Entry 5O61 (electron microscopy, 3.31 A resolution); this record covers chains A and C of the 57 polymer chains in the assembly.

== Chain A ==
Molecule: 23S rRNA
From: Mycobacterium smegmatis str. MC2 155
Sequence (3120 nucleotides; row label = number of the first residue in the row):
     1 UAAGUGUUUA AGGGCGCAUG GUGGAUGCCU UGGCACUGGG AGCCGAUGAA GGACGUAGGA
    61 GGCUGCGAUA AGCCUCGGGG AGCUGUCAAC CGAGCGUUGA UCCGAGGAUG UCCGAAUGGG
   121 GAAACCCGGC ACGAGUGAUG UCGUGUCACC AGGCGCUGAA UAUAUAGGCG UCUGGGGGGA
   181 ACGCGGGGAA GUGAAACAUC UCAGUACCCG UAGGAAGAGA AAACAAAAUG UGAUUCCGUG
   241 AGUAGUGGCG AGCGAAAGCG GAGGAUGGCU AAACCGUAUG CAUGUGAUAC CGGGUAGGGG
   301 UUGUGUGUGC GGGGUUGUGG GACCUAUCUU UCCGGCUCUA CCUGGCUGGA GGGCAGUGAG
   361 AAAAUGUUGU GGUUAGCGGA AAUGGCUUGG GAUGGCCUGC CGUAGACGGU GAGAGCCCGG
   421 UACGUGAAAA CCCGACGUCU GUCUUGAUGG UGUUCCCGAG UAGCAGCGGG CCCGUGGAAU
   481 CUGCUGUGAA UCUGCCGGGA CCACCCGGUA AGCCUGAAUA CUUCCCAGUG ACCGAUAGCG
   541 GAUUAGUACC GUGAGGGAAU GGUGAAAAGU ACCCCGGGAG GGGAGUGAAA GAGUACCUGA
   601 AACCGUGCGC UUACAAUCCG UCAGAGCCCU CGACGUGUCG UGGGGUGAUG GCGUGCCUUU
   661 UGAAGAAUGA GCCUGCGAGU CAGGGACAUG UCGCGAGGUU AACCCGGGUG GGGUAGCCGC
   721 AGCGAAAGCG AGUCUGAAUA GGGCGUAUCC ACACAAGAGU GUGUGGUGUA GUGGUGUGUU
   781 CUGGACCCGA AGCGGAGUGA UCUACCCAUG GCCAGGGUGA AGCGCGGGUA AGACCGCGUG
   841 GAGGCCCGAA CCCACUUAGG UUGAAGACUG AGGGGAUGAG CUGUGGGUAG GGGUGAAAGG
   901 CCAAUCAAAC UCCGUGAUAG CUGGUUCUCC CCGAAAUGCA UUUAGGUGCA GCGUCGCAUG
   961 UUUCUUGCCG GAGGUAGAGC UACUGGAUGG CCGAUGGGCC CCACAGGGUU ACUGACGUCA
  1021 GCCAAACUCC GAAUGCCGGU AAGUCCAAGA GUGCGGCAGU GAGACGGCGG GGGAUAAGCU
  1081 CCGUGCGUCG AGAGGGAAAC AGCCCAGAUC GCCGGCUAAG GCCCCUAAGC GUGUGCUAAG
  1141 UGGAAAAGGA UGUGCAGUCG CGAAGACAAC CAGGAGGUUG GCUUAGAAGC AGCCACCCUU
  1201 GAAAGAGUGC GUAAUAGCUC ACUGGUCAAG UGAUUGUGCG CCGAUAAUGU AGCGGGGCUC
  1261 AAGCACACCG CCGAAGCCGC GGCAGCCAAC GUGUUGGCUG GGUAGGGGAG CGUCCUGCAU
  1321 CCGGUGAAGC CGCCGAGUGA UCGAGUGGUG GAGGGUGUGG GAGUGAGAAU GCAGGCAUGA
  1381 GUAGCGAUUA GGCAAGUGAG AACCUUGCCC GCCGAAAGAC CAAGGGUUCC UGGGCCAGGC
  1441 CAGUCCGCCC AGGGUGAGUC GGGACCUAAG GCGAGGCCGA CAGGCGUAGU CGAUGGACAA
  1501 CGGGUUGAUA UUCCCGUACC CGUGUAUGUG CGUCCAUGAU GAAUCAGCGG UACUAACCAU
  1561 CCAAAACCAC CGUGACCGCA CCUUUCGGGG UGUGGCGUUG GUGGGGCUGC AUGGGACCUU
  1621 CGUUGGUAGU AGUCAAGCGA UGGGGUGACG CAGGAAGGUA GCCGUACCGG UCAGUGGUAA
  1681 UACCGGGGUA AGCCUGUAGG GAGUCAGAUA GGUAAAUCCG UCUGGCAUAU AUCCUGAGAG
  1741 GUGAUGCAUA GCCGAGUGAG GCGAAUUCGG UGAUCCUAUG CUGCCGAGAA AAGCCUCUAG
  1801 CGAGGACAUA CACGGCCCGU ACCCCAAACC AACACAGGUG GUCAGGUAGA GAAUACUAAG
  1861 GCGUACGAGU GAACUAUGGU UAAGGAACUC GGCAAAAUGC CCCCGUAACU UCGGGAGAAG
  1921 GGGGACCCAC AUGGCGUGUA AGCCUUUACG GCCCAAGCGU GAGUGGGUGG CACAAACCAG
  1981 UGAGAAGCGA CUGUUUACUA AAAACACAGG UCCGUGCGAA GUCGCAAGAC GAUGUAUACG
  2041 GACUGACGCC UGCCCGGUGC UGGAAGGUUA AGAGGACCCG UUAACUCCCU UUGGGGGUGA
  2101 AGCGGAGAAU UUAAGCCCCA GUAAACGGCG GUGGUAACUA UAACCAUCCU AAGGUAGCGA
  2161 AAUUCCUUGU CGGGUAAGUU CCGACCUGCA CGAAUGGCGU AACGACUUCU CAACUGUCUC
  2221 AACCAUAGAC UCGGCGAAAU UGCACUACGA GUAAAGAUGC UCGUUACGCG CGGCAGGACG
  2281 AAAAGACCCC GGGACCUUCA CUACAACUUG GUAUUGGUGC UCGAUACGGU UUGUGUAGGA
  2341 UAGGUGGGAG ACUGUGAAGC UCACACGCCA GUGUGGGUGG AGUCGUUGUU GAAAUACCAC
  2401 UCUGAUCGUA UUGGGCCUCU AACCUCGGAC CGUAUAUCCG GUUCAGGGAC AGUGCCUGGU
  2461 GGGUAGUUUA ACUGGGGCGG UUGCCUCCUA AAAUGUAACG GAGGCGCCCA AAGGUUCCCU
  2521 CAACCUGGAC GGCAAUCAGG UGUUGAGUGU AAGUGCACAA GGGAGCUUGA CUGCGAGACG
  2581 GACAUGUCGA GCAGGGACGA AAGUCGGGAC UAGUGAUCCG GCACCUCUGA GUGGAAGGGG
  2641 UGUCGCUCAA CGGAUAAAAG GUACCCCGGG GAUAACAGGC UGAUCUUCCC CAAGAGUCCA
  2701 UAUCGACGGG AUGGUUUGGC ACCUCGAUGU CGGCUCGUCG CAUCCUGGGG CUGGAGCAGG
  2761 UCCCAAGGGU UGGGCUGUUC GCCCAUUAAA GCGGCACGCG AGCUGGGUUU AGAACGUCGU
  2821 GAGACAGUUC GGUCUCUAUC CGCCGCGCGC GUCAGAAGCU UGAGGAAACC UGUCCCUAGU
  2881 ACGAGAGGAC CGGGACGGAC GAACCUCUGG UAUACCAGUU GUCCCACCAG GGGCACGGCU
  2941 GGAUAGCCAC GUUCGGACAG GAUAACCGCU GAAAGCAUCU AAGCGGGAAA CCUCUUCCAA
  3001 GACCAGGCUU CUCACCCUCU AGGAGGGAUA AGGCCCCCCG CAGACCACGG GAUUGAUAGA
  3061 CCAGACCUGG AAGCCUAGUA AUAGGUGCAG GGAACUGGCA CUAACCGGCC GAAAACUUAC
Unresolved in the structure: 1
Metal / ion sites: Mg2+ site 1: U7, A3024; Mg2+ site 2 near G13 (its only coordinating residue here); Mg2+ site 3: C28, G1354; Mg2+ site 4: C43, G214; Mg2+ site 5: G55, G65; Mg2+ site 6 near U69 (its only coordinating residue here); Mg2+ site 7 near U117 (its only coordinating residue here); Mg2+ site 8: G152, U171; Mg2+ site 9: A159, U163; Mg2+ site 10: G191, U2467; Mg2+ site 11: A196, C197; Mg2+ site 12 near G204 (its only coordinating residue here); 240 more Mg2+ sites not listed
Ligand contacts: phenylalanine (PHE): A2286, C2287, U2809, U2810

== Chain C ==
Name: 50S ribosomal protein L2
From: Mycobacterium smegmatis str. MC2 155
UniProtKB: A0QSD4 (RL2_MYCS2); residue numbers follow UniProt; this construct covers 1-278
Sequence (278 residues; each row starts with the number of its first residue):
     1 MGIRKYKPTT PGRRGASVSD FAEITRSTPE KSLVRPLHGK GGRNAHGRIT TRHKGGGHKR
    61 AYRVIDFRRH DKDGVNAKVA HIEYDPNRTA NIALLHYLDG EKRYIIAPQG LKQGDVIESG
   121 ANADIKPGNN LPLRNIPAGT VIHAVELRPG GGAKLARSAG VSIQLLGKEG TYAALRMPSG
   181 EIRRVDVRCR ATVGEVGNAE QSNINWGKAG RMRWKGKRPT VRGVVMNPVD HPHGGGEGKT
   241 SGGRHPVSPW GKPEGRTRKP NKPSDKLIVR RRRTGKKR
Unresolved in the structure: 1, 277-278
Metal / ion sites: Mg2+ site 1: Asp85, Arg88; Mg2+ site 2: Thr220 (shared with A2006(A), C2007(A), G2045(A) of chain A); Mg2+ site 3: His233, Gly242

== How chain A and chain C interact ==
Pairs across the interface (264; chain A residue first):
  C805(A) with Arg43(C), hydrogen bond to the sugar; Arg218(C), phosphate contact
  C806(A) with Lys40(C), sugar contact; Arg43(C), hydrogen bond to the sugar; Arg218(C), salt bridge to the phosphate
  C807(A) with Gly39(C), sugar contact; Gly55(C), phosphate contact; Gly56(C), hydrogen bond to the phosphate
  A808(A) with His38(C), phosphate contact; Gly39(C), phosphate contact
  U809(A) with Lys59(C), salt bridge to the phosphate
  A820(A) with Lys7(C), phosphate contact; Thr9(C), sugar contact
  A821(A) with Arg4(C), sugar contact; Lys7(C), salt bridge to the phosphate
  A842(A) with Arg13(C), hydrogen bond to the sugar
  G843(A) with Thr10(C), phosphate contact; Arg13(C), sugar contact
  G844(A) with Thr10(C), hydrogen bond to the phosphate; Gly12(C), phosphate contact; Arg13(C), phosphate contact; Lys208(C), salt bridge to the phosphate; Ala209(C), hydrogen bond to the base; Gly210(C), hydrogen bond to the base
  A879(A) with Lys208(C), salt bridge to the phosphate; Ala209(C), base contact; Gly210(C), sugar contact; Arg213(C), hydrogen bond to the base; Trp214(C), hydrogen bond to the phosphate
  G887(A) with Arg43(C), base contact
  U888(A) with His46(C), sugar contact; Gly47(C), sugar contact; Arg48(C), hydrogen bond to the phosphate
  A889(A) with Arg48(C), salt bridge to the phosphate
  G890(A) with Arg48(C), salt bridge to the phosphate
  G892(A) with Arg48(C), sugar contact
  G893(A) with Arg48(C), salt bridge to the phosphate
  U894(A) with Arg48(C), phosphate contact; Ile49(C), hydrogen bond to the phosphate
  G895(A) with Ile49(C), phosphate contact; Arg218(C), salt bridge to the phosphate; Asp230(C), hydrogen bond to the base
  A896(A) with Arg213(C), base contact; Arg218(C), salt bridge to the phosphate; Pro219(C), sugar contact; Val221(C), sugar contact
  A897(A) with Val221(C), base contact; Val225(C), sugar contact; Met226(C), base contact; Asp230(C), base contact
  G899(A) with Asn227(C), hydrogen bond to the sugar; Val229(C), base contact
  A1469(A) with His38(C), sugar contact
  G1470(A) with His38(C), salt bridge to the phosphate
  C1485(A) with His46(C), phosphate contact
  G1486(A) with Ala45(C), phosphate contact
  U1646(A) with Lys31(C), phosphate contact
  G1647(A) with Lys31(C), salt bridge to the phosphate
  A1648(A) with Lys31(C), hydrogen bond to the sugar
  G1711(A) with Asp99(C), base contact; Glu101(C), hydrogen bond to the sugar
  G1720(A) with Asp99(C), hydrogen bond to the base; Gly100(C), hydrogen bond to the sugar; Lys102(C), phosphate contact
  U1721(A) with Lys78(C), phosphate contact; Tyr97(C), sugar contact; Leu98(C), hydrogen bond to the sugar; Gly100(C), sugar contact; Lys102(C), salt bridge to the phosphate
  C1722(A) with Lys78(C), salt bridge to the phosphate
  C1785(A) with Arg4(C), salt bridge to the phosphate; Phe21(C), sugar contact
  G1786(A) with Val18(C), phosphate contact; His58(C), sugar contact; Arg211(C), salt bridge to the phosphate; Trp214(C), stacking on the base; Lys215(C), sugar contact
  A1787(A) with Phe21(C), base contact; Ser27(C), base contact; Arg60(C), salt bridge to the phosphate; Arg63(C), sugar contact; Tyr84(C), hydrogen bond to the phosphate; Pro86(C), sugar contact
  G1788(A) with His58(C), sugar contact; Lys59(C), sugar contact; Arg60(C), phosphate contact; Ala61(C), hydrogen bond to the phosphate; Arg63(C), salt bridge to the phosphate; Pro86(C), phosphate contact
  A1789(A) with Pro36(C), sugar contact; Lys59(C), sugar contact
  A1790(A) with Pro36(C), sugar contact
  U1911(A) with Arg14(C), hydrogen bond to the sugar
  C1912(A) with Pro8(C), phosphate contact
  G1913(A) with Pro8(C), base contact; Arg14(C), hydrogen bond to the base
  A1990(A) with Pro11(C), base contact
  C1991(A) with Pro11(C), base contact
  C2005(A) with Arg222(C), salt bridge to the phosphate; Val225(C), sugar contact
  A2006(A) with Pro219(C), phosphate contact; Thr220(C), sugar contact; Val221(C), phosphate contact; Arg222(C), salt bridge to the phosphate
  C2007(A) with Ala209(C), sugar contact; Pro219(C), phosphate contact; Thr220(C), hydrogen bond to the phosphate
  A2008(A) with Asn205(C), hydrogen bond to the sugar; Trp206(C), phosphate contact; Gly207(C), hydrogen bond to the sugar; Lys208(C), sugar contact; Met212(C), sugar contact
  G2009(A) with Asn205(C), hydrogen bond to the phosphate; Trp206(C), hydrogen bond to the phosphate
  C2013(A) with Glu254(C), hydrogen bond to the sugar
  G2014(A) with Gly255(C), sugar contact; Arg256(C), salt bridge to the phosphate; Thr257(C), hydrogen bond to the sugar; Arg271(C), salt bridge to the phosphate; Arg272(C), salt bridge to the phosphate; Thr274(C), phosphate contact
  U2015(A) with Thr257(C), sugar contact; Arg258(C), hydrogen bond to the phosphate; Arg271(C), salt bridge to the phosphate; Arg272(C), salt bridge to the phosphate
  G2016(A) with Leu155(C), base contact; Met177(C), base contact; Pro178(C), base contact; Ser179(C), hydrogen bond to the base; Glu181(C), hydrogen bond to the sugar; Arg183(C), hydrogen bond to the phosphate; Arg258(C), salt bridge to the phosphate; Ile268(C), sugar contact
  C2017(A) with Lys154(C), sugar contact; Arg183(C), salt bridge to the phosphate; Arg258(C), salt bridge to the phosphate; Lys262(C), salt bridge to the phosphate; Ser264(C), hydrogen bond to the phosphate
  G2018(A) with Lys154(C), salt bridge to the phosphate
  A2020(A) with Thr257(C), hydrogen bond to the sugar
  G2021(A) with Thr51(C), hydrogen bond to the base; Thr257(C), phosphate contact
  U2022(A) with Thr50(C), hydrogen bond to the sugar; Trp250(C), sugar contact; Lys252(C), phosphate contact
  C2023(A) with Asn44(C), hydrogen bond to the base; His46(C), hydrogen bond to the sugar; Arg48(C), phosphate contact
  G2024(A) with His46(C), sugar contact
  G2028(A) with His46(C), base contact
  A2029(A) with Asn44(C), sugar contact; Ala45(C), hydrogen bond to the sugar
  C2030(A) with Lys40(C), phosphate contact; Gly42(C), sugar contact; Arg43(C), sugar contact; Asn44(C), sugar contact; Thr50(C), hydrogen bond to the base; Thr51(C), sugar contact
  G2031(A) with Lys40(C), phosphate contact; Thr51(C), hydrogen bond to the sugar; Lys54(C), hydrogen bond to the phosphate
  A2032(A) with Lys54(C), salt bridge to the phosphate
  U2033(A) with Leu37(C), phosphate contact; Tyr62(C), stacking on the base
  G2034(A) with Tyr62(C), hydrogen bond to the phosphate; Arg88(C), salt bridge to the phosphate; Arg157(C), salt bridge to the phosphate
  U2035(A) with Arg88(C), salt bridge to the phosphate; Thr89(C), phosphate contact; Lys154(C), hydrogen bond to the sugar; Leu155(C), sugar contact; Ala156(C), hydrogen bond to the sugar; Arg157(C), salt bridge to the phosphate; Ser158(C), phosphate contact
  A2036(A) with Ala156(C), hydrogen bond to the phosphate; Arg157(C), hydrogen bond to the phosphate; Ser158(C), hydrogen bond to the phosphate; Val161(C), phosphate contact; Pro178(C), sugar contact; Ser179(C), hydrogen bond to the sugar; Arg272(C), base contact
  U2037(A) with Ser158(C), hydrogen bond to the sugar; Ala159(C), hydrogen bond to the sugar; Gly160(C), base contact; Val161(C), phosphate contact; Ala199(C), hydrogen bond to the base; Gln201(C), base contact; Ser202(C), hydrogen bond to the base
  A2038(A) with Thr89(C), sugar contact; Ser158(C), sugar contact
  C2039(A) with Lys54(C), phosphate contact
  G2040(A) with Thr51(C), sugar contact; Lys54(C), salt bridge to the phosphate
  G2041(A) with Arg52(C), salt bridge to the phosphate; His53(C), salt bridge to the phosphate; Val247(C), sugar contact; Ser248(C), sugar contact; Pro249(C), phosphate contact
  A2042(A) with Arg52(C), salt bridge to the phosphate; His231(C), salt bridge to the phosphate; His233(C), phosphate contact; Val247(C), sugar contact; Pro249(C), phosphate contact
  C2043(A) with Arg222(C), phosphate contact; Gly223(C), hydrogen bond to the phosphate; Val224(C), hydrogen bond to the phosphate; His233(C), salt bridge to the phosphate
  U2044(A) with Arg222(C), salt bridge to the phosphate
  G2045(A) with Arg222(C), base contact
  U2058(A) with His245(C), hydrogen bond to the sugar
  G2059(A) with His245(C), sugar contact
  C2060(A) with Glu254(C), sugar contact; Gly255(C), phosphate contact
  U2061(A) with Gly255(C), phosphate contact; Arg256(C), hydrogen bond to the sugar
  G2062(A) with Arg256(C), salt bridge to the phosphate
  A2125(A) with Pro246(C), sugar contact
  C2126(A) with Ser241(C), phosphate contact; Gly243(C), sugar contact; Arg244(C), sugar contact; His245(C), base contact
  G2127(A) with Ser241(C), hydrogen bond to the phosphate; Gly243(C), phosphate contact
  U2195(A) with Lys239(C), base contact; Thr240(C), hydrogen bond to the sugar; Ser241(C), hydrogen bond to the base
  G2196(A) with Lys239(C), salt bridge to the phosphate
  C2296(A) with Pro228(C), sugar contact
  U2297(A) with Pro228(C), phosphate contact
  U2298(A) with Arg244(C), salt bridge to the phosphate
  A2306(A) with Lys252(C), sugar contact
  U2308(A) with Lys259(C), phosphate contact
  U2425(A) with Arg148(C), hydrogen bond to the base
  G2427(A) with Arg148(C), salt bridge to the phosphate; Pro149(C), sugar contact; Gly150(C), hydrogen bond to the sugar; Gly151(C), sugar contact
  G2428(A) with Arg68(C), hydrogen bond to the phosphate; Gly150(C), sugar contact
  A2445(A) with Arg188(C), hydrogen bond to the sugar
  G2446(A) with Arg148(C), sugar contact; Arg188(C), salt bridge to the phosphate
  G2447(A) with Tyr172(C), hydrogen bond to the phosphate; Lys266(C), sugar contact
  G2448(A) with Lys266(C), salt bridge to the phosphate
  A2451(A) with Asn261(C), sugar contact
  G2452(A) with Lys259(C), salt bridge to the phosphate
  G2463(A) with Arg244(C), salt bridge to the phosphate; Trp250(C), sugar contact; Gly251(C), sugar contact
  C2664(A) with Glu237(C), phosphate contact
  A2814(A) with Gly238(C), phosphate contact; Lys239(C), phosphate contact
  C2815(A) with Gly238(C), phosphate contact; Lys239(C), hydrogen bond to the phosphate
  U2820(A) with Gly243(C), sugar contact
  G2821(A) with Gly243(C), sugar contact
  A2822(A) with Pro228(C), phosphate contact; Gly234(C), phosphate contact; Gly235(C), phosphate contact; Gly236(C), hydrogen bond to the phosphate
  G2823(A) with Gly236(C), hydrogen bond to the phosphate; Glu237(C), hydrogen bond to the base
  A2824(A) with Glu237(C), phosphate contact
Also at the interface, not in a pair above, chain A (123 interface residues in all): C845, A898, A908, G1484, G1645, C1784, A2004, A2027, A2046, A2201, A2429, G2462
Also at the interface, not in a pair above, chain C (144 interface residues in all): Tyr6, Pro29, Ser32, Arg35, Gly41, Phe67, Asn87, His96, Leu147, Asn198, Ile204, Lys217, Pro232

== Overview ==
123 residues of chain A and 144 residues of chain C are in contact; the contacts include 70 hydrogen bonds, 50
salt bridges and 2 aromatic stacking contacts. Polar pairs include G844(A)-Ala209(C), G844(A)-Gly210(C) and
A879(A)-Arg213(C). Bound to chain A: phenylalanine.
Here chain A is 23S rRNA and chain C is 50S ribosomal protein L2, both from Mycobacterium smegmatis str. MC2
155. Entry 5O61 (The complete structure of the Mycobacterium smegmatis 70S ribosome) was determined by
electron microscopy, deposited together with 5O5J and 5O60.
